6H16 - chains A and B; structure by X-ray diffraction, 2.90 A resolution.

== Chain A ==
Name: Low-density lipoprotein receptor-related protein 6
From: Homo sapiens
Reference sequence: O75581 (LRP6_HUMAN); residue numbers follow UniProt; this construct covers 630-1244
Sequence (618 residues; each row starts with the number of its first residue):
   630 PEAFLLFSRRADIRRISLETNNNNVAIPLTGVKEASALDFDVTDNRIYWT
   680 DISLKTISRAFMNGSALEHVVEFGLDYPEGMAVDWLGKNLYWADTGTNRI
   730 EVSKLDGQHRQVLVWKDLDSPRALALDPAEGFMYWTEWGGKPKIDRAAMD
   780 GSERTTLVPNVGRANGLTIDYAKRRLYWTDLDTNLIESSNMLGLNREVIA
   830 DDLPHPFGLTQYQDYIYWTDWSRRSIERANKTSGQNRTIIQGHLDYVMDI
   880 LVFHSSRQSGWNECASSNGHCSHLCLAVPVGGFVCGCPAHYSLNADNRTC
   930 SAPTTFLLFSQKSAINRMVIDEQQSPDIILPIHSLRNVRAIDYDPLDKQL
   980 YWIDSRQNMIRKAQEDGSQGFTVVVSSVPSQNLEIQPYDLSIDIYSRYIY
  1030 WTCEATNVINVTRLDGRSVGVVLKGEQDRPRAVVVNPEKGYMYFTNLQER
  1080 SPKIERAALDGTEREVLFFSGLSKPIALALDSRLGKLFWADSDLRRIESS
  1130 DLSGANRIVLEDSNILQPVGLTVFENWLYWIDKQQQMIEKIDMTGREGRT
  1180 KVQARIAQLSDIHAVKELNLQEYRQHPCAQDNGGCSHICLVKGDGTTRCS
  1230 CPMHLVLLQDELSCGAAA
Not modelled in the structure: 1005-1012, 1102-1104
Sequence notes: expression tag (1245-1247)
Cystine bridges: Cys893-Cys904, Cys900-Cys914, Cys916-Cys929, Cys1207-Cys1218, Cys1214-Cys1228, Cys1230-Cys1243
Covalent attachments: glycan linked to Asn692; N-acetylglucosamine (NAG) linked to Asn859, Asn865, Asn926, Asn1039
Ion coordination: Ca2+ near Leu1107 (its only coordinating residue here)

== Chain B ==
Name: Vhh L-P2-D07
From: Lama glama
Notes: antibody fragment or engineered binder
Sequence (119 residues; row label = number of the first residue in the row):
     2 EVQLQESGGGLVQAGGSLRLSCAASGRTFSIYTIGWFRQAPGKEREFVAE
    52 ITWSGGSTYYADSVKGRFTISRDNAKNTVYLQMNSLKPEDTAVYYCAAIT
   102 YTRGIYKYWGQGTQVTVSS
Cystine bridges: Cys23-Cys97

== Interface between chain A and chain B ==
Contacting residue pairs (29):
  Arg639(A) - Ile106(B)
  Glu663(A) - Arg104(B)  salt bridge
  Ile681(A) - Arg104(B)
  Ser682(A) - Arg104(B)
  Tyr706(A) - Glu2(B)
  Tyr706(A) - Arg28(B)
  Glu708(A) - Arg28(B)  salt bridge
  Glu708(A) - Thr103(B)
  Thr724(A) - Arg28(B)  hydrogen bond
  Ser749(A) - Phe30(B)
  Arg751(A) - Thr103(B)
  Trp767(A) - Phe30(B)
  Trp767(A) - Tyr102(B)  hydrophobic
  Arg792(A) - Phe30(B)  hydrogen bond (side chain-backbone)
  Arg792(A) - Ile32(B)  hydrogen bond (side chain-backbone)
  Arg792(A) - Trp54(B)
  Arg792(A) - Tyr102(B)
  Leu810(A) - Tyr102(B)
  Asp811(A) - Ser55(B)  hydrogen bond (backbone-side chain)
  Asn813(A) - Ser58(B)
  His834(A) - Tyr33(B)
  His834(A) - Tyr102(B)  hydrogen bond
  Phe836(A) - Tyr102(B)  hydrophobic
  Trp850(A) - Tyr33(B)
  Trp850(A) - Thr101(B)
  Trp850(A) - Tyr102(B)
  Tyr875(A) - Ile100(B)
  Tyr875(A) - Ile106(B)  hydrophobic
  Met877(A) - Tyr102(B)
Other interface residues (no listed pair), chain A (22 interface residues in all): Gly725, Ser851, Asp874
Other interface residues (no listed pair), chain B (17 interface residues in all): Ser31, Thr53, Gly105
The authors on this interface:
  - epitope / paratope residues, chain A: Glu663(A), Ile681(A), Glu708(A), Trp767(A), Arg792(A), Phe836(A), Trp850(A), Tyr875(A), Met877(A)

== Summary ==
22 residues of chain A face 17 of chain B across their interface, with 5 hydrogen bonds and 2 salt bridges.
Among the polar pairs are Glu663(A)-Arg104(B), Glu708(A)-Arg28(B) and Thr724(A)-Arg28(B). Covalently linked
N-acetylglucosamine: at Asn859(A), Asn865(A), Asn926(A) and Asn1039(A). From the paper: epitope/paratope
residues Glu663(A), Ile681(A) and Glu708(A) among others.
Here chain A is Low-density lipoprotein receptor-related protein 6 (Homo sapiens) and chain B is Vhh L-P2-D07
(Lama glama). Entry 6H16 (Structure of LRP6 P3E3P4E4 in complex with VHH L-P2-D07) was determined by X-ray
diffraction.
